PDB entry 7L8W | electron microscopy, 4.10 A resolution (low resolution: residue-level contacts below are approximate; hydrogen-bond / salt-bridge calls are withheld) | chains C and H of the 8 polymer chains in the assembly

# Chain C
Protein: BG505 SOSIP.v5.2 N241/N289 - gp120
Source organism: Human immunodeficiency virus 1
Chain sequence (503 residues; numbered -1 to 550 plus 11 insertion-coded residues; 60 numbers in that range are skipped by the numbering (no residue carries them; nothing is unmodelled there); the number before each row is that of its first residue; a row labelled like 185A-185J holds insertion residues (185A, then the next letters in order); numbers below 1 keep their minus sign (Met-1 is residue -1)):
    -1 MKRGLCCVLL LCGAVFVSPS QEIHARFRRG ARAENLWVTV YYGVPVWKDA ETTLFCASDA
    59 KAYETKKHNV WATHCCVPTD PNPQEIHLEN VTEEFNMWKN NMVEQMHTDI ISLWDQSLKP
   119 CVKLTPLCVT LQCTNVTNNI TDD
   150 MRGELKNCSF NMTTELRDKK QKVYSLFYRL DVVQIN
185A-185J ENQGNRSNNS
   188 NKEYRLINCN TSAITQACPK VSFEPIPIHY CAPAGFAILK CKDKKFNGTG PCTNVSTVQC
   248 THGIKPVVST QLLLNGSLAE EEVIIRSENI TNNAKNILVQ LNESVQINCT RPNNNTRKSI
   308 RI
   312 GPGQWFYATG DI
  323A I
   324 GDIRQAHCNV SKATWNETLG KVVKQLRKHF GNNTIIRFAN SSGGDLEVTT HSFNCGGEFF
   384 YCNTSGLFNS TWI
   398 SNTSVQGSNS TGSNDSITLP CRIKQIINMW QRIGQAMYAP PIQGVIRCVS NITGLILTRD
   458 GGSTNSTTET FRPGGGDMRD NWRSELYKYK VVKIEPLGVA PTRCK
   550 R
Unresolved in the structure: -1 to 32, 58-63, 185A-185J, 398-412
Disulfides: Cys54-Cys73, Cys119-Cys205, Cys126-Cys196, Cys131-Cys157, Cys218-Cys247, Cys228-Cys239, Cys296-Cys331, Cys378-Cys445, Cys385-Cys418
Covalently attached groups: N-acetylglucosamine (NAG) linked to Asn88, Asn133, Asn156, Asn160, Asn197, Asn234, Asn241, Asn262, Asn276, Asn289, Asn295, Asn301, Asn332, Asn339, Asn355, Asn363, Asn386, Asn392, Asn448
Reported in the primary citation:
  - post-translational modification sites: Asn262

# Chain H
Protein: Rh.33311 pAbC-3 - Heavy Chain
Source organism: Macaca mulatta
Chain sequence (109 residues; numbered 2 to 110; the number before each row is that of its first residue; X marks 109 residues of unknown identity (built as UNK)):
     2 XXXXXXXXXX XXXXXXXXXX XXXXXXXXXX XXXXXXXXXX XXXXXXXXXX XXXXXXXXXX
    62 XXXXXXXXXX XXXXXXXXXX XXXXXXXXXX XXXXXXXXXX XXXXXXXXX

# How chain C and chain H interact
Chain C side of the interface, 6 residues: Asn280, Ala281, Gly458, Gly459, Ser460, Thr461

# Overview
Chain C and chain H make no direct contact in this assembly. Covalently linked N-acetylglucosamine: at
Asn88(C), Asn133(C), Asn156(C), Asn160(C), Asn197(C) and Asn234(C) and 13 more. From the paper: a modification
site at Asn262(C).
Chain C is BG505 SOSIP.v5.2 N241/N289 - gp120 (Human immunodeficiency virus 1) and chain H is Rh.33311 pAbC-3
- Heavy Chain (Macaca mulatta); the structure, BG505 SOSIP.v5.2 N241/N289 in complex with the polyclonal Fab
pAbC-3 from animal Rh.33311 (Wk26 time point), was determined by electron microscopy, deposited together with
7L7T, 7L7U, 7L85, 7L86, 7L87, 7L88 and 15 further entries.
